5IV7 - chains B and C of the 96 polymer chains in the assembly; structure by electron microscopy, 6.77 A resolution (low resolution: residue-level contacts below are approximate; hydrogen-bond / salt-bridge calls are withheld).

Chain B:
Molecule: Baseplate wedge protein gp6
Source organism: Enterobacteria phage T4
Reference sequence: P19060 (BP06_BPT4); numbering as in UniProt (aligned over 1-660)
Amino-acid sequence (660 residues; each row starts with the number of its first residue):
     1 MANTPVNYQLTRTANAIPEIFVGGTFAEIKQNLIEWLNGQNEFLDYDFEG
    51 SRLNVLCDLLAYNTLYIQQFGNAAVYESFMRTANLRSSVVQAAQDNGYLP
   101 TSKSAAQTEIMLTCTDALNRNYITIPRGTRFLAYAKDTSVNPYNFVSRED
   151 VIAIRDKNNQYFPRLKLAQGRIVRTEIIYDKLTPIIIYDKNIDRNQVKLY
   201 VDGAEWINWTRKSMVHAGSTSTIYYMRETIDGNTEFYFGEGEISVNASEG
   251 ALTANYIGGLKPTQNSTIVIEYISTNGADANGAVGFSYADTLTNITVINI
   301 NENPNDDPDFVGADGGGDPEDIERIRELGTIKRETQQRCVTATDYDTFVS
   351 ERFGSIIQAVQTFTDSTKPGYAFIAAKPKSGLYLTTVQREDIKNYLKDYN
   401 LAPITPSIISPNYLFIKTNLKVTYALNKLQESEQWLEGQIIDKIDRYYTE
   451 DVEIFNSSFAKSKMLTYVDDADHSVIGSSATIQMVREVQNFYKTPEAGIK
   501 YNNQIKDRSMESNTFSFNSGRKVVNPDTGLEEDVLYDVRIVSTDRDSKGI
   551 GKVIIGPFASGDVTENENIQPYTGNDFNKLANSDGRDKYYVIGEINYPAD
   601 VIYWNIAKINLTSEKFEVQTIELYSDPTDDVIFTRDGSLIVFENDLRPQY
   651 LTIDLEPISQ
Unresolved in the structure: 1-11, 660

Chain C:
Molecule: Baseplate wedge protein gp7
Source organism: Enterobacteria phage T4
Reference sequence: P19061 (BP07_BPT4); residues 1-1032 here = UniProt positions 1-1032
Amino-acid sequence (1032 residues; row label = number of the first residue in the row):
     1 MTVKAPSVTSLRISKLSANQVQVRWDDVGANFYYFVEIAETKTNSGENLP
    51 SNQYRWINLGYTANNSFFFDDADPLTTYIIRVATAAQDFEQSDWIYTEEF
   101 ETFATNAYTFQNMIEMQLANKFIQEKFTLNNSDYVNFNNDTIMAALMNES
   151 FQFSPSYVDVSSISNFIIGENEYHEIQGSIQQVCKDINRVYLMESEGILY
   201 LFERYQPVVKVSNDKGQTWKAVKLFNDRVGYPLSKTVYYQSANTTYVLGY
   251 DKIFYGRKSTDVRWSADDVRFSSQDITFAKLGDQLHLGFDVEIFATYATL
   301 PANVYRIAEAITCTDDYIYVVARDKVRYIKTSNALIDFDPLSPTYSERLF
   351 EPDTMTITGNPKAVCYKMDSICDKVFALIIGEVETLNANPRTSKIIDSAD
   401 KGIYVLNHDEKTWKRVFGNTEEERRRIQPGYANMSTDGKLVSLSSSNFKF
   451 LSDNVVNDPETAAKYQLIGAVKYEFPREWLADKHYHMMAFIADETSDWET
   501 FTPQPMKYYAEPFFNWSKKSNTRCWINNSDRAVVVYADLKYTKVIENIPE
   551 TSPDRLVHEYWDDGDCTIVMPNVKFTGFKKYASGMLFYKASGEIISYYDF
   601 NYRVRDTVEIIWKPTEVFLKAFLQNQEHETPWSPEEERGLADPDLRPLIG
   651 TMMPDSYLLQDSNFEAFCEAYIQYLSDGYGTQYNNLRNLIRNQYPREEHA
   701 WEYLWSEIYKRNIYLNADKRDAVARFFESRSYDFYSTKGIEASYKFLFKV
   751 LYNEEVEIEIESGAGTEYDIIVQSDSLTEDLVGQTIYTATGRCNVTYIER
   801 SYSNGKLQWTVTIHNLLGRLIAGQEVKAERLPSFEGEIIRGVKGKDLLQN
   851 NIDYINRSRSYYVMKIKSNLPSSRWKSDVIRFVHPVGFGFIAITLLTMFI
   901 NVGLTLKHTETIINKYKNYKWDSGLPTEYADRIAKLTPTGEIEHDSVTGE
   951 AIYEPGPMAGVKYPLPDDYNAENNNSIFQGQLPSERRKLMSPLFDASGTT
  1001 FAQFRDLVNKRLKDNIGNPRDPENPTQVKIDE
Unresolved in the structure: 1, 259-284, 1032
What the authors report for this chain:
  - conformationally variable residues (loop rearrangement): Gly-841 to Tyr-862

Interface between chain B and chain C:
Pairs across the interface - 158 pairs, chain B then chain C:
  Gly-50(B) / Tyr-657(C)
  Arg-52(B) / Ser-656(C)
  Arg-52(B) / Tyr-657(C)
  Arg-52(B) / Phe-664(C)
  Val-55(B) / Met-653(C)
  Val-55(B) / Tyr-657(C)
  Leu-56(B) / Met-653(C)
  Leu-56(B) / Phe-664(C)
  Leu-59(B) / Met-652(C)
  Leu-59(B) / Met-653(C)
  Leu-60(B) / Tyr-671(C)
  Tyr-62(B) / Met-652(C)
  Asn-63(B) / Ile-672(C)
  Asn-63(B) / Leu-675(C)
  Phe-70(B) / Leu-686(C)
  Ser-78(B) / Ile-690(C)
  Ser-78(B) / Gln-693(C)
  Ser-88(B) / Ile-690(C)
  Gln-91(B) / Tyr-694(C)
  Gln-94(B) / Tyr-694(C)
  Asn-96(B) / Tyr-732(C)
  Leu-182(B) / Arg-638(C)
  Trp-209(B) / Arg-730(C)
  Thr-210(B) / Arg-730(C)
  Arg-211(B) / Arg-730(C)
  Lys-212(B) / Arg-730(C)
  Lys-212(B) / Asp-733(C)
  Ser-213(B) / Asp-733(C)
  Ser-213(B) / Thr-737(C)
  Met-214(B) / Phe-727(C)
  Met-214(B) / Arg-730(C)
  Met-214(B) / Ser-731(C)
  Met-214(B) / Asp-733(C)
  Met-214(B) / Phe-746(C)
  Val-215(B) / Phe-734(C)
  Val-215(B) / Thr-737(C)
  Val-215(B) / Ala-742(C)
  Val-215(B) / Ser-743(C)
  Val-215(B) / Phe-746(C)
  His-216(B) / Thr-737(C)
  His-216(B) / Ile-740(C)
  Ala-217(B) / Phe-746(C)
  Tyr-225(B) / Phe-726(C)
  Tyr-225(B) / Arg-730(C)
  Arg-227(B) / Tyr-694(C)
  Arg-227(B) / Arg-696(C)
  Arg-227(B) / Glu-697(C)
  Ile-230(B) / Arg-691(C)
  Tyr-237(B) / Tyr-694(C)
  Tyr-237(B) / Arg-696(C)
  Tyr-237(B) / Phe-726(C)
  Tyr-237(B) / Ser-729(C)
  Tyr-237(B) / Arg-730(C)
  Phe-238(B) / Arg-696(C)
  Phe-238(B) / Phe-726(C)
  Gly-239(B) / Phe-726(C)
  Glu-240(B) / Ala-722(C)
  Glu-240(B) / Val-723(C)
  Asn-246(B) / Phe-899(C)
  Ala-247(B) / Phe-899(C)
  Ala-247(B) / Asn-901(C)
  Ser-248(B) / Asn-901(C)
  Glu-249(B) / Met-898(C)
  Glu-249(B) / Phe-899(C)
  Glu-249(B) / Ile-900(C)
  Glu-249(B) / Asn-901(C)
  Gly-250(B) / Phe-899(C)
  Ala-254(B) / Asn-753(C)
  Asn-255(B) / Tyr-714(C)
  Asn-255(B) / Asn-753(C)
  Tyr-256(B) / Tyr-714(C)
  Tyr-256(B) / Asn-716(C)
  Tyr-256(B) / Lys-719(C)
  Tyr-256(B) / Val-723(C)
  Tyr-256(B) / Lys-749(C)
  Tyr-256(B) / Val-750(C)
  Ile-257(B) / Val-723(C)
  Ile-257(B) / Phe-726(C)
  Ile-257(B) / Phe-746(C)
  Ile-257(B) / Val-750(C)
  Gly-258(B) / Phe-726(C)
  Gly-258(B) / Phe-746(C)
  Lys-332(B) / Tyr-732(C)
  Arg-333(B) / Tyr-732(C)
  Glu-334(B) / Tyr-732(C)
  Thr-335(B) / Tyr-732(C)
  Thr-335(B) / Ser-736(C)
  Gln-336(B) / Ser-736(C)
  Gln-337(B) / Ser-736(C)
  Gln-337(B) / Thr-737(C)
  Arg-338(B) / Tyr-735(C)
  Arg-338(B) / Ser-736(C)
  Arg-338(B) / Thr-737(C)
  Arg-338(B) / Lys-738(C)
  Thr-367(B) / Arg-830(C)
  Lys-368(B) / Asp-780(C)
  Lys-368(B) / Gln-784(C)
  Lys-368(B) / Arg-830(C)
  Pro-369(B) / Arg-830(C)
  Pro-369(B) / Tyr-862(C)
  Pro-369(B) / Phe-888(C)
  Tyr-371(B) / Gly-783(C)
  Tyr-371(B) / Gln-784(C)
  Tyr-371(B) / Asn-794(C)
  Tyr-371(B) / Arg-830(C)
  Thr-386(B) / Tyr-797(C)
  Arg-389(B) / Tyr-797(C)
  Glu-390(B) / Tyr-797(C)
  Lys-393(B) / Thr-796(C)
  Asp-398(B) / Ile-740(C)
  Tyr-399(B) / Ile-740(C)
  Asn-400(B) / Ile-740(C)
  Asn-400(B) / Glu-741(C)
  Leu-401(B) / Gly-739(C)
  Ala-402(B) / Gly-739(C)
  Ala-402(B) / Glu-741(C)
  Ala-402(B) / Tyr-744(C)
  Ala-402(B) / Ile-758(C)
  Ala-402(B) / Ile-760(C)
  Ala-402(B) / Met-864(C)
  Pro-403(B) / Tyr-744(C)
  Pro-403(B) / Met-864(C)
  Pro-403(B) / Pro-885(C)
  Pro-403(B) / Phe-888(C)
  Ile-404(B) / Phe-888(C)
  Thr-405(B) / Ser-762(C)
  Gln-489(B) / Glu-779(C)
  Gln-489(B) / Arg-800(C)
  Asn-490(B) / Ser-776(C)
  Asn-490(B) / Leu-777(C)
  Asn-490(B) / Thr-778(C)
  Asn-490(B) / Glu-779(C)
  Asn-490(B) / Arg-800(C)
  Asn-490(B) / Trp-809(C)
  Phe-491(B) / Asp-775(C)
  Phe-491(B) / Ser-776(C)
  Tyr-492(B) / Asp-775(C)
  Tyr-492(B) / Ser-776(C)
  Lys-493(B) / Asp-775(C)
  Lys-493(B) / Ser-776(C)
  Lys-493(B) / Leu-777(C)
  Lys-493(B) / Phe-834(C)
  Thr-494(B) / Thr-778(C)
  Pro-495(B) / Thr-778(C)
  Glu-496(B) / Thr-778(C)
  Thr-612(B) / Asp-775(C)
  Thr-612(B) / Lys-806(C)
  Ser-613(B) / Asp-775(C)
  Ser-613(B) / Gly-805(C)
  Ser-613(B) / Lys-806(C)
  Glu-614(B) / Asn-804(C)
  Glu-614(B) / Gly-805(C)
  Glu-614(B) / Lys-806(C)
  Phe-616(B) / Gly-805(C)
  Glu-617(B) / Tyr-802(C)
  Val-618(B) / Tyr-802(C)
  Gln-619(B) / Arg-800(C)
  Gln-619(B) / Tyr-802(C)
Other interface residues (no listed pair), chain B (88 interface residues in all): Asp-58, Gly-71, Glu-77, Asp-95, Gly-97, Gly-218, Ser-219, Lys-261, Gly-370
Other interface residues (no listed pair), chain C (79 interface residues in all): Leu-659, Phe-667, Cys-668, Arg-687, Gln-773, Leu-807

In short:
Chain B and chain C form an interface of 88 and 79 residues respectively. From the paper: conformational
variability at Gly-841(C).
Here chain B is Baseplate wedge protein gp6 and chain C is Baseplate wedge protein gp7, both from
Enterobacteria phage T4. Entry 5IV7 (Cryo-electron microscopy structure of the star-shaped, hubless
post-attachment T4 baseplate) was determined by electron microscopy together with 5IV5 and 5IW9 from the same
study.
